Entry 2XF7 (X-ray diffraction, 1.61 A resolution); this record covers chains A and F of the 6 polymer chains in the assembly.

Chain A (and F):
Protein: GP23.1
From: Bacillus phage SPP1
Notes: chain F of this document is another copy of the same molecule, construct and numbering; everything in this record applies to it too
UniProtKB: O48468 (O48468_BPSPP); numbering as in UniProt (aligned over 2-51)
Sequence (51 residues; row label = number of the first residue in the row):
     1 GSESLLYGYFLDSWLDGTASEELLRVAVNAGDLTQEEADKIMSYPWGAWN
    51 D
Disordered / not traced: 1-2, 51 (chain F: 1, 50-51)
Construct notes: expression tag (1)

Interface between chain A and chain F:
Residue-residue contacts - 23 pairs, chain A then chain F:
  L5(A) with E3(F)
  L6(A) with E3(F); Y7(F), hydrophobic; L11(F), hydrophobic
  Y9(A) with D12(F), hydrogen bond; L15(F); W49(F), hydrogen bond
  F10(A) with Y44(F)
  S13(A) with W49(F)
  T18(A) with W49(F)
  A19(A) with W49(F), hydrophobic
  L23(A) with L15(F), hydrophobic; Y44(F), hydrophobic; P45(F); W49(F), hydrophobic
  V26(A) with S43(F); Y44(F), hydrophobic
  A27(A) with Y44(F)
  A30(A) with K40(F)
  D32(A) with E3(F); Y7(F), hydrogen bond; K40(F), salt bridge; Y44(F), hydrogen bond
Interface residues without a listed pair, chain F (12 interface residues in all): G8, A48

In short:
Chain A and chain F each contribute 12 residues to their interface; the contacts include 4 hydrogen bonds and
1 salt bridge. Polar contacts include D32(A)-K40(F), Y9(A)-D12(F) and Y9(A)-W49(F).
Both chains are GP23.1 (Bacillus phage SPP1). Entry 2XF7 (Crystal structure of Bacillus subtilis SPP1 phage
gp23.1, a putative chaperone. High-resolution structure) was determined by X-ray diffraction, deposited
together with 2XF5 and 2XF6.
